4GS7 - chains A and C of the 4 polymer chains in the assembly; structure by X-ray diffraction, 2.35 A resolution.

== Chain A ==
Molecule: Interleukin-15
From: Homo sapiens
UniProtKB: P40933 (IL15_HUMAN); residues 1-114 here correspond to UniProt positions 49-162 (UniProt number = residue number + 48)
Chain sequence (116 residues; row label = number of the first residue in the row; numbers below 1 keep their minus sign (Met-1 is residue -1)):
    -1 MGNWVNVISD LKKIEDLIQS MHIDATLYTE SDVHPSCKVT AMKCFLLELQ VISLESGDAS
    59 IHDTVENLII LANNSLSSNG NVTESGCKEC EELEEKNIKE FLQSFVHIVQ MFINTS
Not modelled in the structure: 113-114
Construct notes: expression tag (-1 to 0)
Modified positions: Lys10, Lys11, Lys94, Lys97 (n-dimethyl-lysine; MLY)
Disulfides: Cys35-Cys85, Cys42-Cys88
Curated features (UniProtKB/Swiss-Prot):
  - glycosylation: Asn79 (N-linked (GlcNAc...) asparagine)

== Chain C ==
Molecule: Cytokine receptor common subunit gamma
From: Homo sapiens
UniProtKB: P31785 (IL2RG_HUMAN); residues 33-232 here correspond to UniProt positions 55-254 (UniProt number = residue number + 22)
Chain sequence (203 residues; each row starts with the number of its first residue):
    30 ADPLPLPEVQ CFVFNVEYMN CTWQSSSEPQ PTNLTLHYWY KNSDNDKVQK CSHYLFSEEI
    90 TSGCQLQKKE IHLYQTFVVQ LQDPREPRRQ ATQMLKLQNL VIPWAPENLT LHKLSESQLE
   150 LNWNNRFLNH CLEHLVQYRT DWDHSWTEQS VDYRHKFSLP SVDGQKRYTF RVRSRFNPLC
   210 GSAQHWSEWS HPIHWGSNTS KEN
Not modelled in the structure: 30-31, 228-232
Construct notes: expression tag (30-32); engineered mutation Gln53 (Asn75 in P31785)
Modified positions: Lys70 (n-dimethyl-lysine; MLY); Lys76 (n-dimethyl-lysine; MLY); Lys125 (n-dimethyl-lysine; MLY)
Disulfides: Cys40-Cys50, Cys80-Cys93, Cys160-Cys209
Covalent attachments: N-acetylglucosamine (NAG) linked to Asn49, Asn62, Asn137
Curated features (UniProtKB/Swiss-Prot):
  - motif: Trp215 to Ser219 (WSXWS motif)
  - glycosylation (N-linked (GlcNAc...) asparagine): Asn49, Asn62, Asn137, Asn227

== How chain A and chain C interact ==
Contacting residue pairs - 22 pairs, chain A then chain C:
  Lys10(A) with Pro207(C)
  Ser29(A) with Lys125(C)
  Asp30(A) with Lys70(C); Asn71(C), hydrogen bond (backbone-side chain); Thr105(C), hydrogen bond
  His32(A) with Asn71(C); Ser72(C); Asp73(C), salt bridge
  His105(A) with Lys125(C)
  Gln108(A) with Tyr103(C); Pro207(C), hydrogen bond (side chain-backbone); Leu208(C); Cys209(C); Gly210(C), hydrogen bond (side chain-backbone); Ser211(C), hydrogen bond
  Met109(A) with Tyr103(C), hydrophobic
  Ile111(A) with His159(C); Leu208(C)
  Asn112(A) with Tyr103(C), hydrogen bond; Leu157(C); Cys160(C); Cys209(C)
Interface residues without a listed pair, chain A (13 interface residues in all): Val3, Ile6, Val31, Pro33
Interface residues without a listed pair, chain C (20 interface residues in all): Leu102, Gln104, Gln127, Asn128, Phe205
Interface features reported in the paper:
  - pairs named by the authors: Gln108(A)-Pro207(C), Gln108(A)-Cys209(C), Gln108(A)-Gly210(C), Gln108(A)-Ser211(C), Met109(A)-Tyr103(C), Asn112(A)-Tyr103(C) (hydrogen bond)
  - interface residues, chain A: Gln108(A), Ile111(A)

== Overview ==
13 residues of chain A face 20 of chain C across their interface; the contacts include 6 hydrogen bonds and 1
salt bridge. Polar contacts include His32(A)-Asp73(C), Asp30(A)-Asn71(C) and Asp30(A)-Thr105(C). The paper
describes contacts between Gln108(A) and Pro207(C), Gln108(A) and Cys209(C) and Gln108(A) and Gly210(C) among
others; a hydrogen bond between Asn112(A) and Tyr103(C). From the paper: interface residues Gln108(A) and
Ile111(A).
Here chain A is Interleukin-15 and chain C is Cytokine receptor common subunit gamma, both from Homo sapiens.
Entry 4GS7 (Structure of the Interleukin-15 quaternary complex) was determined by X-ray diffraction.
